PDB entry 7Y7I | electron microscopy, 3.42 A resolution | chains D and J of the 12 polymer chains in the assembly

[Chain D]
Protein: Histone H2B type 1-J
From: Homo sapiens
Reference sequence: P06899 (H2B1J_HUMAN); residues 0-125 here correspond to UniProt positions 1-126 (UniProt number = residue number + 1)
Chain sequence (129 residues; each row starts with the number of its first residue; numbers below 1 keep their minus sign (Gly-3 is residue -3)):
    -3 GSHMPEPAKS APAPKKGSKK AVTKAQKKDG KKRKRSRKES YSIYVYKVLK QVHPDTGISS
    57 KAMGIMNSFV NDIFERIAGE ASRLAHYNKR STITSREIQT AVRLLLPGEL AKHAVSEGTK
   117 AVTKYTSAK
Not modelled in the structure: -3 to 29, 124-125
Differences from the reference sequence: expression tag (-3 to -1)
Swiss-Prot annotation at these positions:
  - modified residue: Pro1 (N-acetylproline), Glu2 (ADP-ribosyl glutamic acid), Lys5 (N6-(2-hydroxyisobutyryl)lysine), Ser6 (ADP-ribosylserine), Lys11 (N6-(beta-hydroxybutyryl)lysine), Lys12 (N6-(2-hydroxyisobutyryl)lysine), Ser14 (Phosphoserine), Lys15 (N6-acetyllysine), Lys16 (N6-(beta-hydroxybutyryl)lysine), Lys20 (N6-(2-hydroxyisobutyryl)lysine), Lys23 (N6-(2-hydroxyisobutyryl)lysine), Lys24 (N6-(2-hydroxyisobutyryl)lysine), Lys34 (N6-(2-hydroxyisobutyryl)lysine), Glu35 (PolyADP-ribosyl glutamic acid), Ser36 (Phosphoserine), Lys43 (N6-(2-hydroxyisobutyryl)lysine), Lys46 (N6-(2-hydroxyisobutyryl)lysine), Lys57 (N6,N6-dimethyllysine), Arg79 (Dimethylated arginine), Lys85 (N6,N6,N6-trimethyllysine) and 6 more in UniProt
  - glycosylation: Ser112 (O-linked (GlcNAc) serine)
  - cross-link (Glycyl lysine isopeptide (Lys-Gly)): Lys5 (interchain with G-Cter in SUMO2), Lys20 (interchain with G-Cter in SUMO2), Lys34 (interchain with G-Cter in ubiquitin), Lys120 (interchain with G-Cter in ubiquitin)

[Chain J]
Molecule: Chains: J
From: synthetic construct
Sequence (143 nucleotides; each row starts with the number of its first residue):
   147 TCGATGTATA TATCTGACTC GTGCCTGGAG ACTAGGGAGT AATCCCCTTG GCGGTTAAAA
   207 CGCGGGGGAC AGCGCGTACG TGCGTTTAAG CGGTGCTAGA GCTGTCTACG ACCAATTGAG
   267 CGGCCTCGGC ACCGGGATTC TGA

[How chain D and chain J interact]
Contacting residue pairs (10; chain D residue first):
  Arg31(D) - DC191(J)  salt bridge to the phosphate
  Arg31(D) - DG269(J)  phosphate contact
  Ser32(D) - DG268(J)  phosphate contact
  Arg33(D) - DC267(J)  phosphate contact
  Arg33(D) - DG268(J)  phosphate contact
  Lys34(D) - DC267(J)  sugar contact
  Lys34(D) - DG268(J)  hydrogen bond to the phosphate
  Ser36(D) - DC267(J)  phosphate contact
  Tyr40(D) - DG266(J)  hydrogen bond to the phosphate
  Lys43(D) - DG266(J)  salt bridge to the phosphate
Other interface residues (no listed pair), chain D (10 interface residues in all): Lys30, Glu35, Ile39

[Summary]
Chain D and chain J form an interface of 10 and 5 residues respectively; the contacts include 2 hydrogen bonds
and 2 salt bridges. Among the polar pairs are Lys34(D)-DG268(J), Tyr40(D)-DG266(J) and Arg31(D)-DC191(J).
Chain D is Histone H2B type 1-J (Homo sapiens) and chain J is Chains: J (synthetic construct); the structure,
chicken KNL2 in complex with the CENP-A nucleosome, was determined by electron microscopy.
